6XEW - chains A and B; structure by X-ray diffraction, 2.00 A resolution.

# Chain A (and B)
Molecule: 2,3-butanediol dehydrogenase
Organism: Serratia marcescens
Notes: EC 1.-.-.-; chain B of this document is another copy of the same molecule, construct and numbering; everything in this record applies to it too
UniProt: H9XP47 (H9XP47_SERMA); residues 2-251 here = UniProt positions 2-251
Sequence (264 residues; each row starts with the number of its first residue; numbers below 1 keep their minus sign (Met-12 is residue -12)):
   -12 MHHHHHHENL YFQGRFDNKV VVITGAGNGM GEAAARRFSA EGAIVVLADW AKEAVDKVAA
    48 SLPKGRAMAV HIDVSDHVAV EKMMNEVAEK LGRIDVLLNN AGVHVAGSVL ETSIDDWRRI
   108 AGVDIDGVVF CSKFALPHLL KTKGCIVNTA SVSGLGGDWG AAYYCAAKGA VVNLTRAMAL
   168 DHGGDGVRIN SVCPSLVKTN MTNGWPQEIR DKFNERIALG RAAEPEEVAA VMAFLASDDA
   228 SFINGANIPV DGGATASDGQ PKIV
Not modelled in the structure: -12 to 0
Sequence notes: expression tag (-12 to 1)
Small-molecule neighbours:
  - r,3-hydroxybutan-2-one (HBR): His91, Ser138, Ser140, Asp145, Tyr151, Ser182, Leu183, Met188, Thr189, Trp192, Gln247, Ile250
  - r,3-hydroxybutan-2-one / s,3-hydroxybutan-2-one: His91, Ser138, Val139, Ser140, Asp145, Tyr151, Pro181, Ser182, Leu183, Met188, Thr189, Trp192, Gln247, Ile250
  - s,3-hydroxybutan-2-one (HBS): His91, Ser138, Val139, Ser140, Tyr151, Pro181, Ser182, Leu183, Met188, Thr189, Trp192, Gln247
  - NAD (nicotinamide-adenine-dinucleotide), molecule 1: Gly12, Gly14, Asn15, Gly16, Met17, Gly18, Asp36, Trp37, Ala38, Ile59, Asp60, Val61, Ser62, Asn87, Ala88, Gly89, Val90, Val110, Thr136, Ala137, Ser138, Tyr151, Lys155, Pro181, Ser182, Leu183, Val184, Thr186, Asn187, Met188, Thr189
  - NAD, molecule 2: Asn15, Trp37, Ala38, Lys39, Asn187
Swiss-Prot annotation at these positions:
  - active site: Tyr151 (Proton acceptor)
  - binding site (NAD(+)): Asn15, Met17, Asp36, Asp60, Val61, Asn87, Tyr151, Lys155, Val184, Thr186
  - binding site ((R)-acetoin): Ser138, Ser140, Tyr151
  - binding site ((S)-acetoin): Ser138, Tyr151
  - mutagenesis: Val139 (V139Q: Retains 50% of activity with acetoin as substrate; when associated with A-247), Arg197 to Lys199 (Mimics longer alpha6 helix. Retains 3% of activity with acetoin as substrate), Gln247 (Q247A: Retains 10% of activity with acetoin as substrate. Retains 50% of activity with acetoin as substrate; when associated with Q-139)
What the authors report for this chain:
  - conformationally variable residues (loop rearrangement): Leu183 to Arg203
  - binding site for NAD: Thr186, Met188
  - contacts within the chain: Val184-Thr189 (hydrogen bond)
  - binding site for r,3-hydroxybutan-2-one: His91, Ser140, Asp145, Leu183, Thr189, Trp192, Gln247
  - binding site for s,3-hydroxybutan-2-one: Ser138, Gln247
  - catalytic residues: Gln247
  - self-association interface (contacts with another copy of this molecule): Gln247

# Chain A / chain B interface
Pairs across the interface - 62 pairs, chain A then chain B:
  Arg24(A) - Asp226(B)  salt bridge
  Arg163(A) - Ala243(B)
  Ala166(A) - Ala205(B)
  Leu167(A) - Ala205(B)  hydrophobic
  Leu167(A) - Gly240(B)
  Leu167(A) - Ser244(B)
  Gly170(A) - Ala205(B)
  Gly170(A) - Leu206(B)
  Gly171(A) - Ala205(B)  hydrogen bond (backbone-backbone)
  Ile204(A) - Phe229(B)  hydrophobic
  Ala205(A) - Ala166(B)
  Ala205(A) - Leu167(B)  hydrophobic
  Ala205(A) - Gly170(B)
  Ala205(A) - Gly171(B)  hydrogen bond (backbone-backbone)
  Ala205(A) - Asn231(B)
  Leu206(A) - Gly170(B)
  Leu206(A) - Ser228(B)
  Leu206(A) - Phe229(B)  hydrophobic
  Leu206(A) - Asn231(B)
  Arg208(A) - Ser228(B)
  Arg208(A) - Phe229(B)
  Ala209(A) - Phe229(B)
  Ala210(A) - Phe229(B)
  Glu214(A) - Asp226(B)
  Glu214(A) - Ser228(B)  hydrogen bond
  Glu214(A) - Phe229(B)
  Ala217(A) - Asp226(B)
  Val218(A) - Ile230(B)  hydrophobic
  Phe221(A) - Phe221(B)  hydrophobic
  Asp226(A) - Arg24(B)  salt bridge
  Asp226(A) - Ala217(B)
  Ser228(A) - Leu206(B)
  Ser228(A) - Arg208(B)
  Ser228(A) - Glu214(B)  hydrogen bond
  Phe229(A) - Leu206(B)  hydrophobic
  Phe229(A) - Arg208(B)
  Phe229(A) - Ala209(B)
  Phe229(A) - Ala210(B)
  Phe229(A) - Glu214(B)
  Phe229(A) - Val237(B)
  Phe229(A) - Asp238(B)  hydrogen bond (backbone-backbone)
  Phe229(A) - Gly239(B)  hydrogen bond (backbone-backbone)
  Ile230(A) - Val218(B)  hydrophobic
  Ile230(A) - Ile235(B)  hydrophobic
  Ile230(A) - Pro236(B)
  Asn231(A) - Ala205(B)
  Asn231(A) - Leu206(B)
  Asn231(A) - Gly239(B)  hydrogen bond (side chain-backbone)
  Asn231(A) - Gly240(B)  hydrogen bond (backbone-backbone)
  Gly232(A) - Ala243(B)
  Ile235(A) - Ile235(B)  hydrophobic
  Pro236(A) - Ile230(B)
  Val237(A) - Phe229(B)
  Asp238(A) - Phe229(B)  hydrogen bond (backbone-backbone)
  Asp238(A) - Asn231(B)
  Gly239(A) - Phe229(B)  hydrogen bond (backbone-backbone)
  Gly239(A) - Asn231(B)  hydrogen bond (backbone-side chain)
  Gly240(A) - Leu167(B)
  Gly240(A) - Asn231(B)  hydrogen bond (backbone-backbone)
  Ala243(A) - Arg163(B)
  Ala243(A) - Gly232(B)
  Ser244(A) - Leu167(B)
Also at the interface, not in a pair above, chain A (32 interface residues in all): Arg175, Ala233
Also at the interface, not in a pair above, chain B (32 interface residues in all): Arg175, Ile204, Ala233

# Summary
Chain A and chain B each contribute 32 residues to their interface, with 12 hydrogen bonds and 2 salt bridges.
Polar contacts include Arg24(A)-Asp226(B), Glu214(A)-Ser228(B) and Asn231(A)-Gly239(B). Ligands of chain A:
NAD, r,3-hydroxybutan-2-one, s,3-hydroxybutan-2-one and r,3-hydroxybutan-2-one / s,3-hydroxybutan-2-one. From
the paper: the catalytic residue Gln247(A); a binding site for r,3-hydroxybutan-2-one at His91(A), Ser140(A)
and Asp145(A) among others.
Chain A and chain B are both 2,3-butanediol dehydrogenase (Serratia marcescens); the structure, Structure of
Serratia marcescens 2,3-butanediol dehydrogenase, was determined by X-ray diffraction together with 6VSP and
6XEX from the same study.
